Entry 6RT1 (X-ray diffraction, 1.34 A resolution); this record covers chain A.

Chain A:
Molecule: Lysozyme C
Source organism: Gallus gallus
Notes: EC 3.2.1.17
UniProtKB: P00698 (LYSC_CHICK); residues 1-129 here correspond to UniProt positions 19-147 (UniProt number = residue number + 18)
Sequence (129 residues; row label = number of the first residue in the row):
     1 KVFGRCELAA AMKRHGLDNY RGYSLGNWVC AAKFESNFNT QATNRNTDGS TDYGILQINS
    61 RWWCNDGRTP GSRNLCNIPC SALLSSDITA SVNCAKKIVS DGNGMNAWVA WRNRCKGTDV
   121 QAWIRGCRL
UniProt features mapped onto this chain:
  - active site: Glu35, Asp52
  - binding site (substrate): Asp101
Cystine bridges: Cys6-Cys127, Cys30-Cys115, Cys64-Cys80, Cys76-Cys94
Metal / ion sites: Na+: Ser60, Cys64, Ser72, Arg73

In short:
Ser60, Cys64, Ser72 and Arg73 coordinate Na+. UniProt lists active-site residues Glu35 and Asp52 and
substrate-binding residue Asp101.
Chain A is Lysozyme C (Gallus gallus); the structure, Native tetragonal lysozyme - home source data, was
determined by X-ray diffraction (same publication as 6RTA, 6RT3 and 6RT9).
